7X91 - chains A and H of the 3 polymer chains in the assembly; structure by electron microscopy, 4.30 A resolution (low resolution: residue-level contacts below are approximate; hydrogen-bond / salt-bridge calls are withheld).

# Chain A
Molecule: Spike glycoprotein
Source organism: Severe acute respiratory syndrome coronavirus 2
Reference sequence: P0DTC2 (SPIKE_SARS2); residues 1-1208 here = UniProt positions 1-1208
Amino-acid sequence (1278 residues; row label = number of the first residue in the row):
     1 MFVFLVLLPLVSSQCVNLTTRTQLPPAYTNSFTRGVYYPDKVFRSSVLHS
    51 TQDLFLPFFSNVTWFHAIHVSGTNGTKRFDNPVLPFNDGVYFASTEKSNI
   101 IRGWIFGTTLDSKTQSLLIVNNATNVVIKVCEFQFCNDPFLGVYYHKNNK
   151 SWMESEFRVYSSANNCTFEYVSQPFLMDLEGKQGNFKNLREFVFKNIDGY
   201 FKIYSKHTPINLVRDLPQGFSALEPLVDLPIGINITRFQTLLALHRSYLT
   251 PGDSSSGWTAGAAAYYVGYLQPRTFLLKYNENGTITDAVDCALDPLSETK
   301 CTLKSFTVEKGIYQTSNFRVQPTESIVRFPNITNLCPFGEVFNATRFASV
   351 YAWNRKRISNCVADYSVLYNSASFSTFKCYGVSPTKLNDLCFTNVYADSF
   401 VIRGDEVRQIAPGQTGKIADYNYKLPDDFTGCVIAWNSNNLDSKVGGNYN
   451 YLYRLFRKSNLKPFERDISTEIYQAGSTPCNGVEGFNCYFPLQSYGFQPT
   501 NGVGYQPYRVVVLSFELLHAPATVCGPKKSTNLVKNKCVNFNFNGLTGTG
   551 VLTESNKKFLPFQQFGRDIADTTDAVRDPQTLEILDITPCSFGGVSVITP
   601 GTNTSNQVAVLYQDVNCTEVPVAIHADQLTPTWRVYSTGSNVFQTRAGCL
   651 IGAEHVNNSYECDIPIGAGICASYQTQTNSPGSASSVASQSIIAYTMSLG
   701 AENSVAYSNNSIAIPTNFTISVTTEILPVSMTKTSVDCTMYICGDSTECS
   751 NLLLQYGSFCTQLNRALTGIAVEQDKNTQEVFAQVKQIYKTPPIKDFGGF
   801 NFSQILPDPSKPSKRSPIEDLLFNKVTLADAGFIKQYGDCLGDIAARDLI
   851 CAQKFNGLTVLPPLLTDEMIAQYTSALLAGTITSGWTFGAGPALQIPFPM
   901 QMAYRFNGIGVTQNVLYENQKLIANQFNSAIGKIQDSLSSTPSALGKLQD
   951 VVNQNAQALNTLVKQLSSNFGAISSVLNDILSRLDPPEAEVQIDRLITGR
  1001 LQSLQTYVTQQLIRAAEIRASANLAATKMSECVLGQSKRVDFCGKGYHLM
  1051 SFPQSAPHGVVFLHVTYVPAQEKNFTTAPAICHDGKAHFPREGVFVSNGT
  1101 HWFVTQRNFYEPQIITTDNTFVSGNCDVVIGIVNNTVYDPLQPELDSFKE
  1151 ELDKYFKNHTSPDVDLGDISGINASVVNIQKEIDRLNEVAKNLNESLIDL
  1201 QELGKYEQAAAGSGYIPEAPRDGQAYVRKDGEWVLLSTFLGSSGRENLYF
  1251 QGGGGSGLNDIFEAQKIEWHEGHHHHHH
Unresolved in the structure: 1-329, 530-1278
Sequence notes: engineered mutation Gly682 (Arg in P0DTC2), Ser683 (Arg in P0DTC2), Ser685 (Arg in P0DTC2), Pro817 (Phe in P0DTC2), Pro892 (Ala in P0DTC2), Pro899 (Ala in P0DTC2), Pro942 (Ala in P0DTC2), Pro986 (Lys in P0DTC2), Pro987 (Val in P0DTC2); expression tag (1209-1278)
Swiss-Prot annotation at these positions:
  - region: Asn280 to Cys301 (Putative superantigen), Arg403 to Asp405 (Integrin-binding motif), Asn448 to Phe456 (Immunodominant HLA epitope recognized by the CD8+), Pro681, Ala684 (Putative superantigen), Ser816 to Tyr837 (Fusion peptide 1), Lys835 to Phe855 (Fusion peptide 2), Asp1163 to Glu1202 (Heptad repeat 2)
  - site: Arg815, Ser816 (Cleavage)
  - glycosylation: Asn17 (N-linked (GlcNAc...) (complex) asparagine), Asn61 (N-linked (GlcNAc...) (hybrid) asparagine), Asn74 (N-linked (GlcNAc...) (complex) asparagine), Asn122 (N-linked (GlcNAc...) (hybrid) asparagine), Asn149 (N-linked (GlcNAc...) (complex) asparagine), Asn165 (N-linked (GlcNAc...) (complex) asparagine), Asn234 (N-linked (GlcNAc...) (high mannose) asparagine), Asn282 (N-linked (GlcNAc...) (complex) asparagine), Thr323 (O-linked (GalNAc) threonine), Ser325 (O-linked (HexNAc...) serine), Asn331 (N-linked (GlcNAc...) (complex) asparagine), Asn343 (N-linked (GlcNAc...) (complex) asparagine), Asn603 (N-linked (GlcNAc...) (hybrid) asparagine), Asn616 (N-linked (GlcNAc...) (complex) asparagine), Asn657 (N-linked (GlcNAc...) (complex) asparagine), Thr676 (O-linked (GlcNAc...) threonine), Thr678 (O-linked (GlcNAc...) threonine), Asn709 (N-linked (GlcNAc...) (high mannose) asparagine), Asn717 (N-linked (GlcNAc...) (hybrid) asparagine), Asn801 (N-linked (GlcNAc...) (hybrid) asparagine) and 6 more in UniProt
Disulfides: Cys336-Cys361, Cys379-Cys432, Cys391-Cys525, Cys480-Cys488
Covalently attached groups: N-acetylglucosamine (NAG) linked to Asn343
Reported in the primary citation:
  - mutagenesis - E484K: abolished binding to Ab496
  - mutagenesis - T478K: abolished binding to Ab159
  - mutagenesis - E484K: abolished binding to Ab326
  - mutagenesis - E484K: abolished binding to Ab354

# Chain H
Molecule: An Fv-clasp version of the Ab496 heavy chain
Source organism: Homo sapiens
Amino-acid sequence (202 residues; numbered -29 to 172; the number before each row is that of its first residue; numbers below 1 keep their minus sign (Met-29 is residue -29)):
   -29 MKDHLIHNHHKHEHAHAEHLYFQGSSGSSGEVQLVQSGPEVKKPGTSVKV
    21 SCKASGFIFTNSAVQWVRQARGQRLEWIGWIVVGSGNPNYAQKFQERVTI
    71 TRDRSTSTAYMELSSLTSEDTAVYYCAAFPYYYDNSGSGPWGQGTLVTVC
   121 SGSDYEFLKSWTVEDLQKRLLALDPMMEQEIEEIRQKYQSKRQPILDAIE
   171 AK
Unresolved in the structure: -29 to 0, 121-172

# Chain A / chain H interface
Contacting residue pairs (20):
  Tyr449(A) - Arg74(H)
  Leu455(A) - Tyr103(H)
  Phe456(A) - Tyr103(H)
  Glu484(A) - Trp50(H)
  Glu484(A) - Tyr102(H)
  Gly485(A) - Tyr102(H)
  Phe486(A) - Phe99(H)
  Phe486(A) - Tyr102(H)
  Phe486(A) - Asn105(H)
  Phe486(A) - Ser106(H)
  Asn487(A) - Asn105(H)
  Cys488(A) - Tyr102(H)
  Tyr489(A) - Tyr102(H)
  Tyr489(A) - Tyr103(H)
  Tyr489(A) - Asn105(H)
  Phe490(A) - Ser55(H)
  Gln493(A) - Asn31(H)
  Gln493(A) - Tyr103(H)
  Ser494(A) - Thr30(H)
  Ser494(A) - Arg74(H)
Also at the interface, not in a pair above, chain A (13 interface residues in all): Val483
Also at the interface, not in a pair above, chain H (13 interface residues in all): Gly54, Asn59, Asp104

# Summary
Chain A and chain H each contribute 13 residues to their interface. Covalently linked N-acetylglucosamine: at
Asn343(A). The paper reports that E484K of chain A abolishes binding to Ab496; T478K of chain A abolishes
binding to Ab159.
Chain A is Spike glycoprotein (Severe acute respiratory syndrome coronavirus 2) and chain H is An Fv-clasp
version of the Ab496 heavy chain (Homo sapiens); the structure, The SARS-CoV-2 receptor binding domain bound
with an Fv-clasp form of a human neutralizing antibody Ab496, was determined by electron microscopy (same
publication as 7X8W, 7X8Y, 7X8Z, 7X90 and 7X92).
